4QHT - chains A and G of the 7 polymer chains in the assembly; structure by X-ray diffraction, 2.56 A resolution.

# Chain A (and G)
Name: Flagellar regulatory protein C
From: Vibrio cholerae
Notes: chain G of this document is another copy of the same molecule, construct and numbering; everything in this record applies to it too
UniProtKB: A5F6D4 (A5F6D4_VIBC3); numbering as in UniProt (aligned over 132-381)
Sequence (267 residues; row label = number of the first residue in the row):
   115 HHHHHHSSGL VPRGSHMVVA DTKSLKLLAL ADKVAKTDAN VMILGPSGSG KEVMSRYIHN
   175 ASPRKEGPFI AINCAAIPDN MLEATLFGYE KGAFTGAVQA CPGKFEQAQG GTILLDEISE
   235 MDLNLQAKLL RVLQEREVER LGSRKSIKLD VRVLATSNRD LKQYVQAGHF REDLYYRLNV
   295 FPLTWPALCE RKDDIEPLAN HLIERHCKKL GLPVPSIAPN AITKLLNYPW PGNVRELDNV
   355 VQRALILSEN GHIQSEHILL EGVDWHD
Disordered / not traced: 115-129, 376-381
Differences from the reference sequence: expression tag (115-131)
Bound ions: Mg2+: Asp230 (together with AMP-PNP)
Residues lining bound ligands: AMP-PNP (ANP; phosphoaminophosphonic acid-adenylate ester): His130, Met131, Val132, Pro160, Ser161, Gly162, Ser163, Gly164, Lys165, Glu166, Val167, Asn272, Trp299, Leu312, His315, Leu316, Arg319, Val348, Arg349, Asp352

# Chain A / chain G interface
Residue-residue contacts (29; chain A residue first):
  Leu144(A) - Leu361(G)  hydrophobic
  Lys147(A) - Ile360(G)
  Lys147(A) - Leu361(G)  hydrogen bond (side chain-backbone)
  Val148(A) - Ile360(G)  hydrophobic
  Ala153(A) - Ile360(G)  hydrophobic
  Glu197(A) - Asp193(G)
  Asn238(A) - Pro192(G)
  Asn238(A) - Asp193(G)  hydrogen bond (side chain-backbone)
  Ala241(A) - Ala190(G)
  Ala241(A) - Pro192(G)  hydrophobic
  Lys242(A) - Pro192(G)
  Lys242(A) - Asp193(G)
  Arg258(A) - Met195(G)
  Arg258(A) - Tyr203(G)  hydrogen bond
  Arg258(A) - Gln213(G)
  Arg258(A) - Cys215(G)  hydrogen bond
  Arg285(A) - Ala189(G)  hydrogen bond (side chain-backbone)
  Glu286(A) - Ser161(G)  hydrogen bond
  Tyr290(A) - Gly346(G)
  Tyr290(A) - Arg349(G)
  Tyr290(A) - Glu350(G)
  Tyr290(A) - Asn353(G)  hydrogen bond (backbone-side chain)
  Asn293(A) - Asn353(G)
  Asn293(A) - Arg357(G)
  Val294(A) - Asn353(G)
  Val294(A) - Gln356(G)
  Val294(A) - Arg357(G)  hydrogen bond (backbone-side chain)
  Phe295(A) - Ile360(G)  hydrophobic
  Phe295(A) - Leu361(G)  hydrophobic
Also at the interface, not in a pair above, chain A (18 interface residues in all): Thr151, Asp287, Pro296
Also at the interface, not in a pair above, chain G (18 interface residues in all): Glu375

# In short
Chain A and chain G each contribute 18 residues to their interface; the contacts include 8 hydrogen bonds.
Polar contacts include Lys147(A)-Leu361(G), Asn238(A)-Asp193(G) and Arg258(A)-Tyr203(G). Bound to chain A:
AMP-PNP.
Both chains are Flagellar regulatory protein C (Vibrio cholerae). Entry 4QHT (Crystal structure of AAA+/ sigma
54 activator domain of the flagellar regulatory protein FlrC from Vibrio ...) was determined by X-ray
diffraction together with 4QHS from the same study.
